5OSN - chains B and D of the 4 polymer chains in the assembly; structure by X-ray diffraction, 2.30 A resolution.

# Chain B
Protein: Capsid protein
Source organism: Enterovirus E
Reference sequence: Q65480 (Q65480_9ENTO); residues 1-244 here correspond to UniProt positions 72-315 (UniProt number = residue number + 71)
Chain sequence (244 residues; each row starts with the number of its first residue):
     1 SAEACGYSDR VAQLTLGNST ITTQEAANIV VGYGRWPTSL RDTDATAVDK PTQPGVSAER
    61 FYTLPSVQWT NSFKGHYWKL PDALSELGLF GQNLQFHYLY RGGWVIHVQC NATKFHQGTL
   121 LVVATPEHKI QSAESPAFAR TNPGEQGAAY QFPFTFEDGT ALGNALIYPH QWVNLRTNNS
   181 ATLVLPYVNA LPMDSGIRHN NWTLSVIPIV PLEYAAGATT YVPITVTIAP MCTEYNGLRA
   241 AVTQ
Not modelled in the structure: 1-7

# Chain D
Protein: Capsid protein
Source organism: Enterovirus E
Reference sequence: Q65480 (Q65480_9ENTO); residue numbers follow UniProt; this construct covers 1-71
Chain sequence (71 residues; numbered 1 to 71; the number before each row is that of its first residue):
     1 MGAQMSKNTA GSHTTGTYAT GGSNIHYTNI NYYENAASNS LNKQDFTQDP EKFTRPVVDV
    61 MKEAAVPLKS P
Not modelled in the structure: 1-26, 70-71
Ion coordination: K+: Glu63, Ala65 (shared with 3 residues of chain A)

# Interface between chain B and chain D
Contacting residue pairs - 22 pairs, chain B then chain D:
  Ser8(B) - Asp59(D)
  Ser8(B) - Val60(D)
  Ser8(B) - Met61(D)
  Ser8(B) - Pro67(D)  hydrogen bond (side chain-backbone)
  Ser8(B) - Leu68(D)
  Ser8(B) - Lys69(D)  hydrogen bond (backbone-backbone)
  Asp9(B) - Asp59(D)
  Asp9(B) - Lys69(D)
  Arg10(B) - Lys69(D)
  Asn28(B) - Val57(D)
  Asn28(B) - Val58(D)
  Asn28(B) - Asp59(D)  hydrogen bond (side chain-backbone)
  Asn28(B) - Met61(D)
  Ile29(B) - Val57(D)
  Ile29(B) - Val58(D)  hydrogen bond (backbone-backbone)
  Val30(B) - Pro56(D)
  Val31(B) - Pro56(D)  hydrogen bond (backbone-backbone)
  Val31(B) - Val58(D)  hydrophobic
  Tyr33(B) - Lys52(D)
  Tyr33(B) - Phe53(D)  hydrophobic
  Trp36(B) - Val58(D)  hydrophobic
  Thr177(B) - Leu68(D)
Other interface residues (no listed pair), chain B (12 interface residues in all): Ala27, Gly34

# Overview
12 residues of chain B face 11 of chain D across their interface, with 5 hydrogen bonds. Polar pairs include
Ser8(B)-Pro67(D), Asn28(B)-Asp59(D) and Ser8(B)-Lys69(D). The K+ site is built by Glu63(D) and Ala65(D).
Here chain B is Capsid protein and chain D is Capsid protein, both from Enterovirus E. Entry 5OSN (Crystal
Structure of Bovine Enterovirus 2) was determined by X-ray diffraction, deposited together with 5MQW.
